Entry 5GMK (electron microscopy, 3.40 A resolution); this record covers chains C and D of the 45 polymer chains in the assembly.

== Chain C ==
Name: Pre-mRNA-splicing factor SNU114
Organism: Saccharomyces cerevisiae S288C
UniProt: P36048 (SN114_YEAST); residue numbers follow UniProt; this construct covers 1-1008
Sequence (1008 residues; row label = number of the first residue in the row):
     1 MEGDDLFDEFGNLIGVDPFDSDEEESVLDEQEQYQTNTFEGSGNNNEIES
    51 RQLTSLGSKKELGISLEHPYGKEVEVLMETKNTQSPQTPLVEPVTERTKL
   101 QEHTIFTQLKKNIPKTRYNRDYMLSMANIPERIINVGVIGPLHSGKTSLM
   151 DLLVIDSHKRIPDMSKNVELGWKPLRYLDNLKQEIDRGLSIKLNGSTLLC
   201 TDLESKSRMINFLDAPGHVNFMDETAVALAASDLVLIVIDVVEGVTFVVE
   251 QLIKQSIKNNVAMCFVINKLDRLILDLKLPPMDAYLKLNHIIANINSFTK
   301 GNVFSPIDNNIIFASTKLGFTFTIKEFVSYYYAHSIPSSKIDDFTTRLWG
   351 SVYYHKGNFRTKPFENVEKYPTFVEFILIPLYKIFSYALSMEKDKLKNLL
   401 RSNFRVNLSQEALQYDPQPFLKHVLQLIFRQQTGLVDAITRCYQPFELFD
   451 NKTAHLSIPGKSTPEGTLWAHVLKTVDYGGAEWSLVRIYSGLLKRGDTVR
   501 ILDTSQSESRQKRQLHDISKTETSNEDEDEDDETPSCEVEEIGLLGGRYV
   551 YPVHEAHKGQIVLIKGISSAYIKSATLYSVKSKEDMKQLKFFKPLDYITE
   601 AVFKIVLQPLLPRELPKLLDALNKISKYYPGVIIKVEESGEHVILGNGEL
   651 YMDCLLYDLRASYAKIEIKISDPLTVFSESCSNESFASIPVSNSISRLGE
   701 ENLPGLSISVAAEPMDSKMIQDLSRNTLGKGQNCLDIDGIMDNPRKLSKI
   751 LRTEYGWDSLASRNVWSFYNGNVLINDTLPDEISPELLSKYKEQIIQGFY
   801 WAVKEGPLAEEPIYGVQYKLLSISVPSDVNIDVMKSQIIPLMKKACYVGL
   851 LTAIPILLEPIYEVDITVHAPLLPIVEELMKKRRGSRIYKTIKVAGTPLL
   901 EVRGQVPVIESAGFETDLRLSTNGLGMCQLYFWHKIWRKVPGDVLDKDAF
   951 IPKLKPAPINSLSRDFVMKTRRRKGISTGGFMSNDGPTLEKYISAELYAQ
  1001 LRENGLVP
Disordered / not traced: 1-66, 511-529, 684-695, 976-1008
Swiss-Prot annotation at these positions:
  - region: Gly140 to Thr147 (G1), Gly188 to Lys192 (G2), Asp214 to Gly217 (G3), Asn268 to Asp271 (G4), Ser315 to Lys317 (G5)
  - binding site (GTP): Gly140 to Thr147, Asp214 to His218, Asn268 to Asp271
  - modified residue: Ser85 (Phosphoserine), Thr88 (Phosphothreonine)
Metal / ion sites: Mg2+: Thr147, Ser190 (together with GTP)
Residues lining bound ligands: GTP (guanosine-5'-triphosphate): Leu142, His143, Ser144, Gly145, Lys146, Thr147, Ser148, Arg176, Leu189, Ser190, Ala215, Gly217, His218, Asn268, Lys269, Asp271, Arg272, Ser315, Thr316, Lys317

== Chain D ==
Molecule: U5 snRNA
Organism: Saccharomyces cerevisiae S288c
Sequence (214 nucleotides; row label = number of the first residue in the row):
     1 AAGCAGCUUUACAGAUCAAUGGCGGAGGGAGGUCAACAUCAAGAACUGUG
    51 GGCCUUUUAUUGCCUAUAGAACUUAUAACGAACAUGGUUCUUGCCUUUUA
   101 CCAGAACCAUCCGGGUGUUGUCUCCAUAGAAACAGGUAAAGCUGUCCGUU
   151 ACUGUGGGCUUGCCAUAUUUUUUGGAACUUUUCUGCCCUUUUUCUCAAUG
   201 AGUAAGGAGGGCGU
Disordered / not traced: 1-27, 56-59, 128-162, 184-214

== How chain C and chain D interact ==
Contacting residue pairs (25):
  Arg97(C) - G43(D)  salt bridge to the phosphate
  Thr98(C) - G43(D)  sugar contact
  Lys99(C) - G43(D)  salt bridge to the phosphate
  Lys99(C) - A44(D)  phosphate contact
  Leu100(C) - A44(D)  hydrogen bond to the phosphate
  Gln101(C) - A44(D)  phosphate contact
  Gln101(C) - A75(D)  base contact
  Gln101(C) - A77(D)  hydrogen bond to the base
  Ile105(C) - A44(D)  base contact
  Ile105(C) - A75(D)  base contact
  Phe106(C) - A44(D)  sugar contact
  Thr107(C) - A44(D)  sugar contact
  Thr107(C) - A45(D)  phosphate contact
  Gln108(C) - A45(D)  hydrogen bond to the phosphate
  Leu109(C) - A45(D)  phosphate contact
  Lys110(C) - U65(D)  salt bridge to the phosphate
  Asn112(C) - A45(D)  phosphate contact
  Arg160(C) - A71(D)  salt bridge to the phosphate
  Pro162(C) - A44(D)  base contact
  Ser165(C) - A75(D)  hydrogen bond to the phosphate
  Lys166(C) - C72(D)  phosphate contact
  Lys166(C) - U73(D)  phosphate contact
  Asn167(C) - A75(D)  phosphate contact
  Lys173(C) - U76(D)  salt bridge to the phosphate
  Lys182(C) - A75(D)  base contact
Interface residues without a listed pair, chain C (23 interface residues in all): Lys111, Asp163, Ile185, Asp186
Interface residues without a listed pair, chain D (14 interface residues in all): A42, C46, U47, A70

== Overview ==
23 residues of chain C and 14 residues of chain D are in contact, with 4 hydrogen bonds and 5 salt bridges.
Polar pairs include Gln101(C)-A77(D), Leu100(C)-A44(D) and Gln108(C)-A45(D). Ligands of chain C: GTP. From
UniProt: 17 GTP-binding residues on chain C.
Here chain C is Pre-mRNA-splicing factor SNU114 (Saccharomyces cerevisiae S288C) and chain D is U5 snRNA
(Saccharomyces cerevisiae S288c). Entry 5GMK (Cryo-EM structure of the Catalytic Step I spliceosome (C
complex) at 3.4 angstrom resolution) was determined by electron microscopy.
